6AD1 - chains B and C of the 3 polymer chains in the assembly; structure by electron microscopy, 4.20 A resolution (low resolution: residue-level contacts below are approximate; hydrogen-bond / salt-bridge calls are withheld).

# Chain B
Molecule: VP0
From: Coxsackievirus A10
Reference sequence: A0A1V0FT21 (A0A1V0FT21_9ENTO); residues -68 to 255 here correspond to UniProt positions 1-324 (UniProt number = residue number + 69)
Amino-acid sequence (324 residues; row label = number of the first residue in the row; numbers below 1 keep their minus sign (Met-68 is residue -68)):
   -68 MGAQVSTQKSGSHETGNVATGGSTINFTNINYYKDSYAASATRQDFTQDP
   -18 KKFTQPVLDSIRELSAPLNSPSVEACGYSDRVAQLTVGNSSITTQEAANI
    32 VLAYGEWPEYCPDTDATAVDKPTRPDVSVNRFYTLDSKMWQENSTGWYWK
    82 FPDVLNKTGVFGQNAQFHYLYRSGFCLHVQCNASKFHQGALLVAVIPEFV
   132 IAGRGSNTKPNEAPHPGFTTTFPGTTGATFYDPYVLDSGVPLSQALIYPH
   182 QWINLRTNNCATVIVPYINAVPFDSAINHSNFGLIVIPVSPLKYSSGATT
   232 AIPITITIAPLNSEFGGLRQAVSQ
Disordered / not traced: -68 to 29, 43-52, 139-142, 251-255

# Chain C
Molecule: VP3
From: Coxsackievirus A10
Reference sequence: A0A1V0FT21 (A0A1V0FT21_9ENTO); residues 1-240 here correspond to UniProt positions 325-564 (UniProt number = residue number + 324)
Amino-acid sequence (240 residues; each row starts with the number of its first residue):
     1 GIPAELRPGTNQFLTTDDGTAAPILPGFTPTPTIHIPGEVHSLLELCRVE
    51 TILEVNNTTEATGLTRLLIPVSSQNKADELCAAFMVDPGRIGPWQSTLVG
   101 QICRYYTQWSGSLKVTFMFTGSFMATGKMLVAYSPPGSAQPANRETAMLG
   151 THVIWDFGLQSSVSLVIPWISNTHFRTAKTGGNYDYYTAGVVTLWYQTNY
   201 VVPPETPGEAYIIAMGAAQDNFTLKICKDTDEVTQQAVLQ
Disordered / not traced: 1, 173-188, 237-240

# Chain B / chain C interface
Pairs across the interface (41; chain B residue first):
  Tyr35(B) - Gly38(C)
  Glu37(B) - His35(C)
  Lys116(B) - Phe123(C)
  Phe117(B) - Met124(C)
  Gln119(B) - Thr120(C)
  Gln119(B) - Gly121(C)
  Gln119(B) - Ser122(C)
  Gln119(B) - Pro207(C)
  Gln119(B) - Glu209(C)
  Gly120(B) - Thr120(C)
  Ala121(B) - Thr120(C)
  Tyr165(B) - Glu54(C)
  Leu173(B) - Leu67(C)
  Ser174(B) - Thr51(C)
  Ser174(B) - Ile52(C)
  Ser174(B) - Leu67(C)
  Ser174(B) - Ser96(C)
  Gln175(B) - Ser96(C)
  Gln175(B) - Thr97(C)
  Gln175(B) - Gln101(C)
  Leu177(B) - Val49(C)
  Leu177(B) - Glu50(C)
  Leu177(B) - Ile52(C)
  Ile178(B) - Leu98(C)
  Trp183(B) - Ile213(C)
  Asn185(B) - Met118(C)
  Asn185(B) - Phe119(C)
  Asn185(B) - Thr120(C)
  Arg187(B) - Phe119(C)
  Arg187(B) - Gly121(C)
  Arg187(B) - Ser122(C)
  Arg187(B) - Phe123(C)
  Arg187(B) - Phe157(C)
  Ile199(B) - Pro37(C)
  Ala201(B) - Ile34(C)
  Pro219(B) - Leu64(C)
  Ser221(B) - Thr120(C)
  Ser221(B) - Tyr211(C)
  Ser226(B) - Glu205(C)
  Ser226(B) - Thr206(C)
  Ser226(B) - Pro207(C)
Also at the interface, not in a pair above, chain B (31 interface residues in all): His118, Pro164, Thr188, Tyr198, Asn200, Pro203, Val220, Pro222, Lys224, Tyr225
Also at the interface, not in a pair above, chain C (36 interface residues in all): Ile36, Gly63, Arg66, Leu68, Gly158, Ser161, Met215

# Summary
31 residues of chain B and 36 residues of chain C are in contact.
Chain B is VP0 and chain C is VP3, both from Coxsackievirus A10; the structure, The structure of CVA10
procapsid from its complex with Fab 2G8, was determined by electron microscopy together with 6ACU, 6ACW, 6ACY,
6ACZ and 6AD0 from the same study.
